PDB entry 1RWK | X-ray diffraction, 2.30 A resolution | chains A and B

[Chain A]
Protein: Interleukin-1 beta convertase
Organism: Homo sapiens
Notes: EC 3.4.22.36; fragment: interleukin-1 beta convertase p20
Reference sequence: P29466 (CASP1_HUMAN); residue numbers follow UniProt; this construct covers 120-297
Amino-acid sequence (178 residues; each row starts with the number of its first residue):
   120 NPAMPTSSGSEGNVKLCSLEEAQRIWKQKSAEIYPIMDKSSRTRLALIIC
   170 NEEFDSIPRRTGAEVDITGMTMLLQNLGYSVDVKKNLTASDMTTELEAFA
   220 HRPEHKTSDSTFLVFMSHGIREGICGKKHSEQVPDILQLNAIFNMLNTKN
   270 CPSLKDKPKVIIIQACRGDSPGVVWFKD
Unresolved in the structure: 120-124
Covalently attached groups: 3-(2-mercapto-acetylamino)-4-oxo-pentanoic acid (158) linked to Cys285
Small-molecule neighbours: 158 (3-(2-mercapto-acetylamino)-4-oxo-pentanoic acid): Arg179, Ser236, His237, Gly238, Gln283, Ala284
Swiss-Prot annotation at these positions:
  - active site: His237, Cys285
  - cross-link: Lys134 (Glycyl lysine isopeptide (Lys-Gly) (interchain with G-Cter in ubiquitin))
  - mutagenesis: Cys285 (C285A/S: Loss of protease activity. Loss of SPHK2 cleavage and release in apoptotic cells), Trp294 (W294A: Mediates autoprocessing but is unable to interact with Gasdermin-D (GSDMD) and mediate its cleavage), Asp297 (D297N: In IDL(uncl); abolished cleavage in the interdomain region; when associated with 315-N-N-316)
Reported in the primary citation:
  - binding site for 158: Arg179, Cys285
  - catalytic residues: Cys285

[Chain B]
Protein: Interleukin-1 beta convertase
Organism: Homo sapiens
Notes: EC 3.4.22.36; fragment: interleukin-1 beta convertase p10
Reference sequence: P29466 (CASP1_HUMAN); numbering as in UniProt (aligned over 317-404)
Amino-acid sequence (88 residues; row label = number of the first residue in the row):
   317 AIKKAHIEKDFIAFCSSTPDNVSWRHPTMGSVFIGRLIEHMQEYACSCDV
   367 EEIFRKVRFSFEQPDGRAQMPTTERVTLTRCFYLFPGH
Small-molecule neighbours: 158 (3-(2-mercapto-acetylamino)-4-oxo-pentanoic acid): Ser339, Trp340, Arg341, Ser347
Swiss-Prot annotation at these positions:
  - mutagenesis: Ile318 to Lys320 (Abolished ability to cleave IL18), Ile318 (I318N: Mediates autoprocessing but is unable to interact with Gasdermin-D (GSDMD) and mediate its cleavage), Lys320 (K320A: Abolishes cleavage of Gasdermin-D (GSDMD))
Reported in the primary citation:
  - binding site for 158: Arg341

[How chain A and chain B interact]
Pairs across the interface - 130 pairs, chain A then chain B:
  Glu130(A) - Gly403(B)
  Asn132(A) - Gln358(B)
  Val133(A) - Gln358(B)
  Val133(A) - Pro402(B)  hydrophobic
  Lys134(A) - Gln358(B)  hydrogen bond (backbone-backbone)
  Lys134(A) - Glu359(B)  salt bridge
  Lys134(A) - Cys362(B)
  Lys134(A) - Pro402(B)
  Leu135(A) - Cys362(B)
  Leu135(A) - Pro402(B)
  Cys136(A) - Cys362(B)  hydrogen bond (side chain-backbone)
  Cys136(A) - Pro402(B)  hydrogen bond (backbone-backbone)
  Cys136(A) - His404(B)  hydrogen bond (backbone-side chain)
  Leu138(A) - His404(B)
  Glu140(A) - Cys362(B)
  Ala141(A) - Phe401(B)
  Ile144(A) - Cys362(B)
  Ile144(A) - Tyr399(B)  hydrophobic
  Ile144(A) - Phe401(B)  hydrophobic
  Ala150(A) - Arg396(B)  hydrogen bond (backbone-side chain)
  Glu151(A) - Arg396(B)
  Glu151(A) - Cys397(B)  hydrogen bond (backbone-backbone)
  Ile152(A) - Arg396(B)  hydrogen bond (backbone-side chain)
  Ile152(A) - Cys397(B)
  Ile152(A) - Tyr399(B)  hydrophobic
  Tyr153(A) - Asp326(B)  hydrogen bond
  Tyr153(A) - Leu394(B)
  Tyr153(A) - Thr395(B)  hydrogen bond (side chain-backbone)
  Tyr153(A) - Arg396(B)
  Tyr153(A) - Cys397(B)  hydrogen bond (backbone-backbone)
  Tyr153(A) - Phe398(B)  hydrophobic
  Ile155(A) - Tyr399(B)
  Ile155(A) - Phe401(B)  hydrophobic
  Lys158(A) - Gly403(B)
  Lys158(A) - His404(B)
  Arg161(A) - His404(B)  hydrogen bond (side chain-backbone)
  Arg179(A) - Arg341(B)
  Arg179(A) - Ser347(B)
  Thr180(A) - Arg341(B)  hydrogen bond (backbone-side chain)
  Thr180(A) - His342(B)
  Thr180(A) - Pro343(B)
  Gly181(A) - His342(B)
  Gly181(A) - Pro343(B)  hydrogen bond (backbone-backbone)
  Gly181(A) - Gly346(B)
  Val184(A) - Thr344(B)
  Val184(A) - Met345(B)
  Asp185(A) - Gly346(B)
  Asp185(A) - Ser347(B)  hydrogen bond (side chain-backbone)
  Asp185(A) - Ile350(B)
  Gly188(A) - Ile354(B)
  Met189(A) - Ile350(B)  hydrophobic
  Met189(A) - Ile354(B)
  Leu192(A) - Ile354(B)  hydrophobic
  Leu192(A) - Met357(B)  hydrophobic
  Leu196(A) - Met357(B)  hydrophobic
  Leu196(A) - Leu400(B)  hydrophobic
  Tyr198(A) - Phe398(B)
  Tyr198(A) - Leu400(B)
  Ser229(A) - Phe398(B)
  Phe231(A) - Leu400(B)  hydrophobic
  Met235(A) - Ile350(B)  hydrophobic
  His237(A) - Arg341(B)
  Arg240(A) - Pro335(B)
  Arg240(A) - Asp336(B)  salt bridge
  Asn259(A) - Arg391(B)
  Phe262(A) - Glu324(B)
  Phe262(A) - Phe327(B)
  Phe262(A) - Ala329(B)  hydrophobic
  Phe262(A) - Arg391(B)
  Leu265(A) - Phe327(B)
  Asn266(A) - Ile323(B)
  Asn266(A) - Phe327(B)
  Thr267(A) - His322(B)  hydrogen bond (side chain-backbone)
  Thr267(A) - Ile323(B)  hydrogen bond (backbone-backbone)
  Lys268(A) - Ile323(B)
  Lys274(A) - Ala321(B)
  Asp275(A) - Lys325(B)  salt bridge
  Asp275(A) - Asp326(B)
  Lys276(A) - Asp326(B)
  Pro277(A) - Asp326(B)
  Pro277(A) - Phe398(B)  hydrophobic
  Lys278(A) - Lys325(B)  hydrogen bond (side chain-backbone)
  Lys278(A) - Asp326(B)  hydrogen bond (backbone-backbone)
  Lys278(A) - Phe327(B)
  Lys278(A) - Ile328(B)  hydrogen bond (backbone-backbone)
  Val279(A) - Ile328(B)
  Val279(A) - Phe370(B)  hydrophobic
  Val279(A) - Phe398(B)  hydrophobic
  Ile280(A) - Phe327(B)  hydrophobic
  Ile280(A) - Ile328(B)  hydrogen bond (backbone-backbone)
  Ile280(A) - Ala329(B)
  Ile280(A) - Phe330(B)  hydrogen bond (backbone-backbone)
  Ile281(A) - Phe330(B)
  Ile281(A) - Phe349(B)  hydrophobic
  Ile281(A) - Leu353(B)  hydrophobic
  Ile282(A) - Phe330(B)  hydrogen bond (backbone-backbone)
  Ile282(A) - Cys331(B)
  Ile282(A) - Ser332(B)  hydrogen bond (backbone-backbone)
  Ile282(A) - Phe349(B)
  Gln283(A) - Ser332(B)
  Gln283(A) - Ser339(B)
  Gln283(A) - Trp340(B)
  Gln283(A) - Ser347(B)
  Gln283(A) - Phe349(B)
  Gln283(A) - Ile350(B)
  Ala284(A) - Ser332(B)  hydrogen bond (backbone-side chain)
  Ala284(A) - Ser333(B)
  Ala284(A) - Ser339(B)  hydrogen bond (backbone-side chain)
  Cys285(A) - Asn337(B)
  Cys285(A) - Val338(B)  hydrophobic
  Cys285(A) - Ser339(B)  hydrogen bond (side chain-backbone)
  Arg286(A) - Cys331(B)
  Arg286(A) - Ser333(B)  hydrogen bond (side chain-backbone)
  Arg286(A) - Thr334(B)
  Arg286(A) - Pro335(B)
  Arg286(A) - Asp336(B)  hydrogen bond (backbone-backbone)
  Arg286(A) - Asn337(B)  hydrogen bond (backbone-backbone)
  Arg286(A) - Thr388(B)
  Arg286(A) - Glu390(B)  salt bridge
  Gly287(A) - Asp336(B)
  Gly287(A) - Asn337(B)
  Gly287(A) - Val338(B)
  Asp288(A) - Asp336(B)  hydrogen bond (backbone-backbone)
  Asp288(A) - Val338(B)
  Ser289(A) - Asp336(B)  hydrogen bond (backbone-backbone)
  Ser289(A) - Asn337(B)
  Ser289(A) - Val338(B)  hydrogen bond (backbone-backbone)
  Pro290(A) - Ala384(B)
  Gly291(A) - Asn337(B)
  Val292(A) - Ala384(B)  hydrophobic
Interface residues without a listed pair, chain A (63 interface residues in all): Ser137, Trp145, Lys148, Arg163, Arg178, Leu258
Interface residues without a listed pair, chain B (54 interface residues in all): Ala361, Pro380, Thr393

[Overview]
Chain A and chain B form an interface of 63 and 54 residues respectively; the contacts include 32 hydrogen
bonds and 4 salt bridges. Polar pairs include Lys134(A)-Glu359(B), Arg240(A)-Asp336(B) and
Asp275(A)-Lys325(B). Bound to chain B: compound 158. From the paper: the catalytic residue Cys285(A); a
binding site for 158 at Arg179(A), Cys285(A) and Arg341(B).
Chain A is Interleukin-1 beta convertase and chain B is Interleukin-1 beta convertase, both from Homo sapiens;
the structure, Crystal structure of human caspase-1 in complex with 3-(2-mercapto-acetylamino)-4-oxo-pentanoic
acid, was determined by X-ray diffraction together with 1RWM and 1RWP from the same study.
